PDB entry 7Y80 | electron microscopy, 2.71 A resolution | chains A and B

== Chain A ==
Name: RAMP superfamily protein
Source organism: Candidatus Scalindua brodae
Reference sequence: A0A0B0EGF3 (A0A0B0EGF3_9BACT); residues 6-1722 here correspond to UniProt positions 1-1717 (UniProt number = residue number - 5)
Chain sequence (1728 residues; numbered -5 to 1722; the number before each row is that of its first residue; numbers below 1 keep their minus sign (Met-5 is residue -5)):
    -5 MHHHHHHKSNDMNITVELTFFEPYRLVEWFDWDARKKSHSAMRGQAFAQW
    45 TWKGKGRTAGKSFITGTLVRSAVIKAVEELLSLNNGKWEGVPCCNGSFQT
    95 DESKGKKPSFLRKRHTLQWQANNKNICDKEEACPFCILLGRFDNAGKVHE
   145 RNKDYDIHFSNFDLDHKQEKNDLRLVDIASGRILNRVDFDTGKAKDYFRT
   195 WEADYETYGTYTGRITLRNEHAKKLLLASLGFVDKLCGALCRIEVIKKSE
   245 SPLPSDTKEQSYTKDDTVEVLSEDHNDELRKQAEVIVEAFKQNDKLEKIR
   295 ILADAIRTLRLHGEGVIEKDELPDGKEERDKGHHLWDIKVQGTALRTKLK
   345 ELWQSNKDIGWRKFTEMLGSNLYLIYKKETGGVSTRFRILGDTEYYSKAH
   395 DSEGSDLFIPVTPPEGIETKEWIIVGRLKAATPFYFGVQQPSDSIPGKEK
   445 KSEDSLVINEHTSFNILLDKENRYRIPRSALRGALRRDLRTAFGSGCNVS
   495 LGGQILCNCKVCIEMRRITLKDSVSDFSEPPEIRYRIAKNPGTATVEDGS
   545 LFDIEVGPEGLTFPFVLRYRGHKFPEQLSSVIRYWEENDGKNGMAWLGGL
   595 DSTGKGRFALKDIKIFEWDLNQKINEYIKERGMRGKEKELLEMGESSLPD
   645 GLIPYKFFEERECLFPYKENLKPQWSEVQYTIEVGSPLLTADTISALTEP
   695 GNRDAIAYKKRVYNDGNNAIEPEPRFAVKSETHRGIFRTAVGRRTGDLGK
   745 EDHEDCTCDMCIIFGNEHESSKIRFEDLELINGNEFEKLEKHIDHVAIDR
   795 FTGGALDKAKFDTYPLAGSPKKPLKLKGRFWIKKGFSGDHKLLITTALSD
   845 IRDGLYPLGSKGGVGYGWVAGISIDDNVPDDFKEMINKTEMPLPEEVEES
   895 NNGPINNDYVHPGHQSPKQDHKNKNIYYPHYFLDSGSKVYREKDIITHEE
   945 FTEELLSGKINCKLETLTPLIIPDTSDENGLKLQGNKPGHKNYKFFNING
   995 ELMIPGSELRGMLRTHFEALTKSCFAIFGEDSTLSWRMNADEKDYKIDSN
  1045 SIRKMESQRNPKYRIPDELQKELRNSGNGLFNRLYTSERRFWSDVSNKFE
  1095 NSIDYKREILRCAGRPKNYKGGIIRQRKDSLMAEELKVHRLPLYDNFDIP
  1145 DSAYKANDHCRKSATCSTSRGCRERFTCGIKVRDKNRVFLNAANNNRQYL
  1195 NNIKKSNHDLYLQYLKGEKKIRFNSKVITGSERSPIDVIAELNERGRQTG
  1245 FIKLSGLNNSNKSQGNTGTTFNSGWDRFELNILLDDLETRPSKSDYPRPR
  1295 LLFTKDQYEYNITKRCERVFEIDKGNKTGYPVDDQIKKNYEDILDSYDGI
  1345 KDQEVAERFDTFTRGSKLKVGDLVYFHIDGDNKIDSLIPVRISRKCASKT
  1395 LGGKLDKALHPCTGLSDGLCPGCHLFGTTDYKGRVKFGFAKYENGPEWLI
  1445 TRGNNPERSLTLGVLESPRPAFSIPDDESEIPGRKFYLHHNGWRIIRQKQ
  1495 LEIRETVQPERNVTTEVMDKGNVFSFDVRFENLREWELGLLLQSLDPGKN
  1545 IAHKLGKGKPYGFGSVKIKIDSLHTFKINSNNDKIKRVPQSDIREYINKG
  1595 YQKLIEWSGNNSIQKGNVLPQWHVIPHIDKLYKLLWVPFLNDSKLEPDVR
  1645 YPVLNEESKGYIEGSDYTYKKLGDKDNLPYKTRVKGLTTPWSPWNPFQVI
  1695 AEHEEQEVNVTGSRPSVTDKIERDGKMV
Disordered / not traced: -5 to 5, 161-165, 241-267, 375-386, 392-398, 444-453, 873-898, 1030-1390, 1572-1578, 1604-1612, 1635-1636, 1690-1722
Differences from the reference sequence: initiating methionine (-5); expression tag (-4 to 5)
Bound ions: Zn2+ site 1: Cys88, Cys121, Cys127, Cys130; Mg2+: Gly134, Asp137 (shared with U26(B) of chain B); Zn2+ site 2: Cys491, Cys501, Cys503, Cys506; Zn2+ site 3: His747, Cys750, Cys752, Cys755; Zn2+ site 4: Cys1018, Cys1406, Cys1414, Cys1417
From the paper describing this entry:
  - mutagenesis - D298A, D547A, D698A: abolished catalytic activity
  - catalytic residues: Asp298, Lys320, Lys371, Asp547, Asp698 (proposed by the authors, not directly observed)

== Chain B ==
Molecule: crRNA
Source organism: Candidatus Scalindua brodae
Sequence (110 nucleotides; row label = number of the first residue in the row):
     1 GUUAUGAAACAAGAGAAGGACUUAAUGUCACGGUACCCAAUUUUCUGCCC
    51 CGGACUCCACGGCUGUUACUAGAGGUUAUGAAACAAGAGAAGGACUUAAU
   101 GUCACGGUAC
Disordered / not traced: 1-18, 54-110
Bound ions: Mg2+: U26 (shared with Gly134(A), Asp137(A) of chain A)

== Chain A / chain B interface ==
Contacting residue pairs - 294 pairs, chain A then chain B:
  Glu16(A) with C31(B), hydrogen bond to the base
  Arg19(A) with C31(B), salt bridge to the phosphate
  Trp23(A) with U22(B), sugar contact; U23(B), sugar contact
  Trp26(A) with A24(B), phosphate contact
  Arg37(A) with A30(B), hydrogen bond to the sugar; G33(B), hydrogen bond to the base
  Gln39(A) with U28(B), hydrogen bond to the base
  Ala40(A) with U28(B), hydrogen bond to the base
  Phe41(A) with A30(B), sugar contact; C31(B), phosphate contact
  Thr45(A) with C21(B), phosphate contact; U22(B), hydrogen bond to the phosphate
  Lys47(A) with C21(B), sugar contact
  Lys55(A) with C21(B), base contact; U22(B), base contact
  Phe57(A) with U22(B), stacking on the base
  Thr59(A) with U28(B), base contact
  Gly60(A) with U23(B), hydrogen bond to the base; A25(B), hydrogen bond to the base
  Thr61(A) with U23(B), hydrogen bond to the sugar; A24(B), hydrogen bond to the sugar; A25(B), hydrogen bond to the base; U28(B), base contact
  Leu62(A) with U28(B), hydrogen bond to the base
  Arg64(A) with A25(B), base contact; U26(B), phosphate contact; G27(B), salt bridge to the phosphate
  Ser65(A) with U28(B), hydrogen bond to the phosphate
  Ser91(A) with U26(B), hydrogen bond to the sugar
  Phe92(A) with G27(B), base contact
  Gln93(A) with U26(B), base contact; G27(B), base contact
  Thr94(A) with U26(B), base contact; G27(B), hydrogen bond to the base
  Lys100(A) with A25(B), salt bridge to the phosphate
  Lys101(A) with G27(B), hydrogen bond to the base
  Pro102(A) with A25(B), phosphate contact; G27(B), phosphate contact
  Ser103(A) with A24(B), sugar contact; A25(B), hydrogen bond to the phosphate
  Phe104(A) with G27(B), hydrogen bond to the sugar; U28(B), stacking on the base
  Leu105(A) with G27(B), sugar contact; U28(B), sugar contact; C29(B), phosphate contact
  Arg106(A) with G27(B), hydrogen bond to the base; U28(B), salt bridge to the phosphate; C29(B), phosphate contact
  Lys107(A) with C29(B), hydrogen bond to the phosphate; G32(B), hydrogen bond to the base
  Arg108(A) with C29(B), sugar contact
  Leu133(A) with U26(B), sugar contact; G27(B), sugar contact
  Gly134(A) with U26(B), phosphate contact
  Arg135(A) with U26(B), base contact
  Asp137(A) with U26(B), phosphate contact
  Ala139(A) with U26(B), phosphate contact
  Gly140(A) with A24(B), hydrogen bond to the sugar; A25(B), sugar contact; U26(B), phosphate contact
  Lys141(A) with A24(B), hydrogen bond to the sugar; A25(B), sugar contact; U26(B), salt bridge to the phosphate
  His143(A) with A24(B), stacking on the base
  Asn146(A) with G19(B), phosphate contact; A24(B), base contact
  Tyr149(A) with A24(B), hydrogen bond to the base; A25(B), sugar contact
  Ile151(A) with A25(B), base contact
  His152(A) with U23(B), base contact; A24(B), hydrogen bond to the base; A25(B), base contact
  Phe153(A) with U23(B), hydrogen bond to the base; A25(B), hydrogen bond to the base
  Ser154(A) with U23(B), base contact
  Asn155(A) with U22(B), hydrogen bond to the base; U23(B), hydrogen bond to the base
  Asp157(A) with C21(B), hydrogen bond to the base; U22(B), hydrogen bond to the base
  Arg176(A) with A35(B), salt bridge to the phosphate
  Ile177(A) with A35(B), sugar contact
  Leu178(A) with A35(B), phosphate contact
  Asn179(A) with G33(B), hydrogen bond to the sugar; U34(B), sugar contact; A35(B), hydrogen bond to the phosphate; C36(B), hydrogen bond to the sugar
  Arg180(A) with G33(B), sugar contact; U34(B), phosphate contact
  Val181(A) with U34(B), hydrogen bond to the phosphate; C36(B), sugar contact
  Gly186(A) with C36(B), hydrogen bond to the sugar; C37(B), sugar contact
  Lys187(A) with C36(B), sugar contact; C37(B), base contact
  Ala188(A) with C36(B), base contact
  Asp190(A) with G33(B), hydrogen bond to the base
  Tyr191(A) with G33(B), hydrogen bond to the base; A35(B), base contact
  Phe192(A) with G33(B), stacking on the base
  Arg208(A) with G19(B), salt bridge to the phosphate
  Lys229(A) with C31(B), hydrogen bond to the sugar
  Gly232(A) with C31(B), phosphate contact
  Leu234(A) with C31(B), base contact
  Ile295(A) with U41(B), base contact
  Glu322(A) with G47(B), hydrogen bond to the base
  Tyr389(A) with G33(B), hydrogen bond to the base
  Tyr390(A) with G33(B), base contact
  Ser391(A) with A30(B), base contact; G33(B), base contact
  Asp400(A) with G27(B), base contact
  Leu401(A) with G27(B), base contact
  Tyr429(A) with C36(B), phosphate contact
  Phe430(A) with C36(B), phosphate contact
  Gly431(A) with A35(B), sugar contact; C36(B), hydrogen bond to the phosphate
  Val432(A) with A35(B), sugar contact
  Pro471(A) with A35(B), phosphate contact
  Arg472(A) with C31(B), salt bridge to the phosphate
  Ser473(A) with U34(B), sugar contact; A35(B), hydrogen bond to the phosphate
  Ala474(A) with U34(B), phosphate contact; A35(B), hydrogen bond to the phosphate
  Arg476(A) with C31(B), hydrogen bond to the phosphate; G32(B), salt bridge to the phosphate; G33(B), salt bridge to the phosphate
  Gly477(A) with U34(B), phosphate contact
  Arg480(A) with G33(B), salt bridge to the phosphate; U34(B), phosphate contact
  Arg481(A) with U34(B), hydrogen bond to the base
  Val493(A) with G33(B), sugar contact
  Ser494(A) with G32(B), base contact
  Leu495(A) with A30(B), hydrogen bond to the base; G32(B), base contact; G33(B), base contact
  Gly496(A) with G32(B), base contact
  Gly497(A) with C29(B), hydrogen bond to the base
  Leu500(A) with C29(B), base contact
  Met509(A) with G32(B), phosphate contact
  Arg510(A) with C29(B), base contact; G32(B), phosphate contact
  Ile512(A) with C31(B), base contact
  Thr513(A) with C31(B), base contact
  Leu514(A) with C31(B), hydrogen bond to the base
  Tyr529(A) with U41(B), sugar contact
  Arg530(A) with A39(B), salt bridge to the phosphate; U41(B), phosphate contact
  Ile531(A) with A39(B), hydrogen bond to the sugar; A40(B), sugar contact; U41(B), hydrogen bond to the phosphate
  Ala532(A) with A39(B), phosphate contact; A40(B), phosphate contact
  Lys533(A) with A40(B), hydrogen bond to the phosphate; U42(B), hydrogen bond to the sugar; U43(B), sugar contact
  Ala538(A) with U43(B), sugar contact
  Thr539(A) with U43(B), sugar contact
  Val540(A) with U41(B), base contact; U42(B), base contact
  Ser544(A) with A39(B), hydrogen bond to the base
  Leu545(A) with U41(B), base contact
  Phe546(A) with A39(B), stacking on the base
  Trp590(A) with U34(B), base contact
  Gly592(A) with U34(B), hydrogen bond to the base; C36(B), phosphate contact
  Gly593(A) with C36(B), hydrogen bond to the phosphate; C37(B), phosphate contact
  Leu594(A) with C37(B), hydrogen bond to the phosphate
  Asp595(A) with C37(B), hydrogen bond to the phosphate
  Ser596(A) with C38(B), hydrogen bond to the phosphate
  Leu683(A) with U42(B), phosphate contact
  Thr684(A) with U42(B), phosphate contact
  Ala685(A) with U41(B), hydrogen bond to the sugar; U42(B), hydrogen bond to the phosphate
  Thr687(A) with U41(B), base contact; U42(B), base contact
  Lys723(A) with U41(B), salt bridge to the phosphate
  Glu725(A) with A40(B), sugar contact; U41(B), phosphate contact
  Thr726(A) with A40(B), hydrogen bond to the phosphate; U41(B), hydrogen bond to the phosphate; U42(B), phosphate contact
  Arg728(A) with C38(B), hydrogen bond to the phosphate; A39(B), salt bridge to the phosphate
  Gly729(A) with A40(B), sugar contact
  Ile730(A) with A40(B), base contact
  Arg732(A) with A39(B), salt bridge to the phosphate; A40(B), salt bridge to the phosphate
  Thr733(A) with A40(B), base contact
  Phe758(A) with C38(B), phosphate contact; A39(B), phosphate contact
  Asn760(A) with C37(B), hydrogen bond to the sugar; C38(B), sugar contact
  Glu761(A) with C37(B), sugar contact; C38(B), base contact
  Glu763(A) with C37(B), sugar contact
  Ser764(A) with C37(B), phosphate contact; C38(B), hydrogen bond to the phosphate
  Ser765(A) with C38(B), hydrogen bond to the phosphate
  Asp788(A) with G47(B), sugar contact
  His789(A) with G47(B), salt bridge to the phosphate
  Val790(A) with C45(B), hydrogen bond to the sugar; U46(B), sugar contact; G47(B), hydrogen bond to the phosphate
  Ala791(A) with C45(B), base contact; U46(B), phosphate contact
  Ile792(A) with U46(B), hydrogen bond to the phosphate; C48(B), sugar contact
  Arg794(A) with U46(B), salt bridge to the phosphate
  Gly797(A) with C48(B), hydrogen bond to the sugar
  Gly798(A) with C48(B), base contact; C49(B), sugar contact
  Ala799(A) with G47(B), base contact; C48(B), hydrogen bond to the base
  Asp801(A) with G47(B), base contact
  Ala803(A) with C45(B), base contact
  Lys804(A) with G47(B), base contact
  Phe805(A) with C45(B), base contact
  Tyr850(A) with A40(B), base contact
  Pro851(A) with A40(B), base contact
  Gly853(A) with U42(B), sugar contact
  Ser854(A) with U42(B), hydrogen bond to the phosphate; U43(B), phosphate contact
  Lys855(A) with U43(B), hydrogen bond to the phosphate
  Gly856(A) with U43(B), phosphate contact
  Tyr922(A) with C51(B), hydrogen bond to the phosphate
  His924(A) with C50(B), salt bridge to the phosphate; C51(B), phosphate contact
  Pro967(A) with G47(B), sugar contact; C48(B), phosphate contact
  Thr969(A) with G47(B), base contact
  Ser1001(A) with U46(B), sugar contact; G47(B), hydrogen bond to the phosphate
  Glu1002(A) with U46(B), hydrogen bond to the sugar; G47(B), phosphate contact; C48(B), phosphate contact
  Arg1004(A) with U44(B), salt bridge to the phosphate; C45(B), salt bridge to the phosphate
  Gly1005(A) with U46(B), phosphate contact
  Met1006(A) with U46(B), base contact
  Arg1008(A) with U44(B), hydrogen bond to the phosphate; C45(B), salt bridge to the phosphate; U46(B), phosphate contact
  Thr1009(A) with U46(B), base contact
  Ile1021(A) with C45(B), phosphate contact; U46(B), phosphate contact
  Phe1420(A) with U44(B), sugar contact; C45(B), phosphate contact
  Gly1421(A) with U44(B), sugar contact
  Thr1422(A) with U43(B), hydrogen bond to the sugar; U44(B), sugar contact
  Thr1423(A) with U43(B), base contact; U44(B), base contact
  Tyr1425(A) with U43(B), hydrogen bond to the sugar
  Lys1426(A) with U43(B), salt bridge to the phosphate; U44(B), phosphate contact
  Gly1427(A) with U43(B), phosphate contact; U44(B), hydrogen bond to the phosphate
  Val1458(A) with C50(B), base contact
  Leu1459(A) with C49(B), sugar contact
  Glu1460(A) with C49(B), hydrogen bond to the sugar; C50(B), base contact
  Ser1461(A) with C49(B), hydrogen bond to the base; C50(B), sugar contact
  Pro1462(A) with C49(B), base contact; C50(B), phosphate contact
  Arg1463(A) with C50(B), phosphate contact; C51(B), hydrogen bond to the base; G52(B), sugar contact
  Ala1465(A) with G52(B), phosphate contact
  Phe1466(A) with C51(B), phosphate contact; G52(B), hydrogen bond to the phosphate
  Lys1479(A) with C50(B), salt bridge to the phosphate
  Tyr1481(A) with C49(B), sugar contact; C50(B), hydrogen bond to the phosphate
  Lys1548(A) with U46(B), base contact
  Leu1549(A) with U46(B), base contact
  Gly1550(A) with U46(B), hydrogen bond to the base; C48(B), phosphate contact; C49(B), phosphate contact
  Lys1551(A) with C48(B), salt bridge to the phosphate; C49(B), phosphate contact
  Gly1552(A) with C49(B), hydrogen bond to the phosphate
  Lys1553(A) with U46(B), hydrogen bond to the base; C48(B), phosphate contact; C49(B), hydrogen bond to the phosphate
  Pro1554(A) with C49(B), phosphate contact; C50(B), phosphate contact
  Tyr1645(A) with C50(B), hydrogen bond to the phosphate
  Leu1648(A) with C51(B), sugar contact; G52(B), base contact
  Asn1649(A) with G52(B), hydrogen bond to the base
  Tyr1663(A) with C50(B), hydrogen bond to the sugar; C51(B), hydrogen bond to the phosphate
Also at the interface, not in a pair above, chain A (205 interface residues in all): Ile68, Asp95, Lys98, Ala233, Ala478, Ile499, Lys515, Leu591, Gly759, His762, Leu800, Gly857, Val858, Ile965, Pro999, Ser1029, Tyr1555, Pro1646
Also at the interface, not in a pair above, chain B (34 interface residues in all): G53

== In short ==
205 residues of chain A face 34 of chain B across their interface, with 94 hydrogen bonds, 25 salt bridges and
5 aromatic stacking contacts. Polar pairs include Glu16(A)-C31(B), Arg37(A)-G33(B) and Gln39(A)-U28(B). The
paper reports catalytic residues Asp298(A), Lys320(A) and Lys371(A) among others; D298A, D547A and D698A of
chain A abolish catalytic activity.
Here chain A is RAMP superfamily protein and chain B is crRNA, both from Candidatus Scalindua brodae. Entry
7Y80 (CryoEM structure of type III-E CRISPR Craspase gRAMP-crRNA binary complex) was determined by electron
microscopy together with 7Y81, 7Y82, 7Y83, 7Y84 and 7Y85 from the same study.
